PDB entry 7AXN | X-ray diffraction, 1.40 A resolution | chains A and P

== Chain A ==
Protein: 14-3-3 protein sigma
Organism: Homo sapiens
UniProt: P31947 (1433S_HUMAN); residues 1-248 here = UniProt positions 1-248
Sequence (253 residues; each row starts with the number of its first residue; numbers below 1 keep their minus sign (Gly-4 is residue -4)):
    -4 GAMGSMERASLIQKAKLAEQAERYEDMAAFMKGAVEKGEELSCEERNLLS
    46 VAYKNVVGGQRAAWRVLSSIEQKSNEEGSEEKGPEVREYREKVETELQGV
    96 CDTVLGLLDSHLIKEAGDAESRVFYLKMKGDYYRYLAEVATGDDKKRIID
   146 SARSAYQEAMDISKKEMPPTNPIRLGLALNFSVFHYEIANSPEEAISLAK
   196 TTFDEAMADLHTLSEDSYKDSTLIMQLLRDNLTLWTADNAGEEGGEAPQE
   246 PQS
Disordered / not traced: 72-73, 232-248
Covalent attachments: 3-chloranyl-4-imidazol-1-yl-benzaldehyde (S6B) linked to Lys122
Modified / non-standard residues: Cys38 (S-hydroxycysteine; CSO)
Differences from the reference sequence: expression tag (-4 to 0)
Ion coordination: Ca2+ site 1 near Glu2 (its only coordinating residue here); Ca2+ site 2: Glu35, Glu110, Glu188; Ca2+ site 3: Glu75, Glu161; Ca2+ site 4: Glu86, Glu89
Small-molecule neighbours: 3-chloranyl-4-imidazol-1-yl-benzaldehyde (S6B): Asn42, Phe119, Pro167, Ile168, Gly171, Asp215, Ile219
Curated features (UniProtKB/Swiss-Prot):
  - site (Interaction with phosphoserine on interacting protein): Arg56, Arg129
  - modified residue (Phosphoserine): Ser5, Ser74, Ser248
Reported in the primary citation:
  - binding site for 3-chloranyl-4-imidazol-1-yl-benzaldehyde: Lys122

== Chain P ==
Protein: Peptidyl-prolyl cis-trans isomerase NIMA-interacting 1
Notes: EC 5.2.1.8
UniProt: Q13526 (PIN1_HUMAN); residue numbers follow UniProt; this construct covers 61-77
Sequence (17 residues; each row starts with the number of its first residue):
    61 LVKHSQSRRPSSWRQEK
Disordered / not traced: 61-67, 77
Modified / non-standard residues: Ser72 (phosphoserine; SEP)
Curated features (UniProtKB/Swiss-Prot):
  - modified residue: Ser71 (Phosphoserine)
Reported in the primary citation:
  - conformationally variable residues (side-chain flip): Trp73
  - binding site for 3-chloranyl-4-imidazol-1-yl-benzaldehyde: Trp73

== How chain A and chain P interact ==
Contacting residue pairs - 22 pairs, chain A then chain P:
  Val46(A) - Gln75(P)
  Lys49(A) - Ser72(P)
  Arg56(A) - Ser72(P)
  Arg129(A) - Ser72(P)
  Tyr130(A) - Ser72(P)
  Leu174(A) - Ser71(P)
  Leu174(A) - Ser72(P)
  Leu174(A) - Trp73(P)
  Asn175(A) - Ser72(P)
  Asn175(A) - Trp73(P)  hydrogen bond (side chain-backbone)
  Val178(A) - Pro70(P)  hydrophobic
  Val178(A) - Ser71(P)
  Glu182(A) - Pro70(P)
  Leu218(A) - Glu76(P)
  Ile219(A) - Trp73(P)
  Leu222(A) - Arg74(P)
  Asn226(A) - Pro70(P)
  Asn226(A) - Ser71(P)  hydrogen bond (side chain-backbone)
  Leu229(A) - Arg68(P)
  Leu229(A) - Arg69(P)
  Leu229(A) - Pro70(P)  hydrophobic
  Trp230(A) - Pro70(P)  hydrophobic
Interface residues without a listed pair, chain A (19 interface residues in all): Glu14, Arg60, Lys122, Gly171

== Overview ==
Chain A and chain P form an interface of 19 and 9 residues respectively, with 2 hydrogen bonds. Polar pairs
include Asn175(A)-Trp73(P) and Asn226(A)-Ser71(P). Covalently linked 3-chloranyl-4-imidazol-1-yl-benzaldehyde:
at Lys122(A). Glu35(A), Glu110(A) and Glu188(A) coordinate Ca2+ site 2. The paper reports a binding site for
3-chloranyl-4-imidazol-1-yl-benzaldehyde at Lys122(A) and Trp73(P); conformational variability at Trp73(P).
Here chain A is 14-3-3 protein sigma (Homo sapiens) and chain P is Peptidyl-prolyl cis-trans isomerase
NIMA-interacting 1. Entry 7AXN (14-3-3 sigma in complex with Pin1 binding site pS72 and covalently bound
TCF521-026) was determined by X-ray diffraction together with 7AOG, 7AYF, 7AZ1, 7AZ2, 7BDP, 7BDT and 17
further entries from the same study.
